Entry 8PF8 (X-ray diffraction, 2.23 A resolution); this record covers chains A and C of the 4 polymer chains in the assembly.

== Chain A ==
Molecule: Probable fatty oxidation protein FadB
Organism: Mycobacterium tuberculosis H37Rv
Notes: EC 1.1.1.35
Reference sequence: O53872 (O53872_MYCTU); residue numbers follow UniProt; this construct covers 1-720
Amino-acid sequence (736 residues; numbered -15 to 720; the number before each row is that of its first residue; numbers below 1 keep their minus sign (Met-15 is residue -15)):
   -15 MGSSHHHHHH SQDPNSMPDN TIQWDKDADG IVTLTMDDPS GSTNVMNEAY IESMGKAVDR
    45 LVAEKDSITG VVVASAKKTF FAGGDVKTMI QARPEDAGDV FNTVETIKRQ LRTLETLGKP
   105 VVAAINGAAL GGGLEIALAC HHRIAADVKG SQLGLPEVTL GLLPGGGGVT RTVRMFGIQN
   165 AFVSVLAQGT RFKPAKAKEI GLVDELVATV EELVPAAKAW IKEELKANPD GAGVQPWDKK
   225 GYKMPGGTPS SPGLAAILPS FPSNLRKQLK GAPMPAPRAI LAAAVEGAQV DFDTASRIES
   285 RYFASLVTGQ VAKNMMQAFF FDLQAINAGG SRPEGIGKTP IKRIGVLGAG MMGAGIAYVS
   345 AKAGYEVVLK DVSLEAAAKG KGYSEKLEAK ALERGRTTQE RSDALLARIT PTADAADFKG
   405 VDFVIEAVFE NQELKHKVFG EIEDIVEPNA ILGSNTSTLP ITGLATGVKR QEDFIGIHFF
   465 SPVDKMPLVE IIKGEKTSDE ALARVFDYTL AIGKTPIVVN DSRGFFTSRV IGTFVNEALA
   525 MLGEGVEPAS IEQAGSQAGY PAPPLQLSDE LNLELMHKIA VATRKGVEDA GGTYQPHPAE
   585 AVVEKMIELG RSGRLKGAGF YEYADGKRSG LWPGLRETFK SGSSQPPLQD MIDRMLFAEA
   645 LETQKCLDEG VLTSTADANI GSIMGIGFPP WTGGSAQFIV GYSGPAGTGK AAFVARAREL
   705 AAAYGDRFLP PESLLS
Not modelled in the structure: -15 to -14, -4 to 0
Differences from the reference sequence: initiating methionine (-15); expression tag (-14 to 0)
Glycans and other covalent adducts: compound YLN linked to His-9
Small-molecule neighbours:
  - JXL ([2-methyl-5-(trifluoromethyl)pyrazol-3-yl]boronic acid), molecule 1: Met30, Gly67, Gly68, Asp69, Thr72, Met73, Val84, Thr87, Val88, Ile91, Phe287, Val291
  - JXL, molecule 2: Ala66, Gly67, Gly68, Leu114, Gly115, Pro140, Glu141, Leu144, Phe303, Phe304
  - JXL, molecule 3: Phe166, Val167, Ala171, Asn248, Leu249, Gln252
  - YLN (bis[2-methyl-5-(trifluoromethyl)pyrazol-3-yl]-bis(oxidanyl)boranuide): His-8, Met30, Asn31, Glu32, Ile35, Asp69, Thr72, Ala76, Asp80, Asp83, Val84, Thr87, Ile91
  - YLZ ([(2R)-2,3-bis(oxidanyl)propoxy]-[2-methyl-5-(trifluoromethyl)pyrazol-3-yl]borinic acid): Ala171, Gln172, Leu249, Gln252, Leu253, Ala256, Met258, Pro261, Gly543
  - YMK ((2R)-3-bis[2-methyl-5-(trifluoromethyl)pyrazol-3-yl]boranyloxypropane-1,2-diol): Pro140, Thr143, Leu144, Arg175, Ala302, Phe303, Leu307, Ile664, Ile667, Met668
From the paper describing this entry:
  - binding site for YLN: His-9

== Chain C ==
Molecule: Putative acyltransferase Rv0859
Organism: Mycobacterium tuberculosis H37Rv
Notes: EC 2.3.1.-
Reference sequence: O53871 (Y0859_MYCTU); numbering as in UniProt (aligned over 1-403)
Amino-acid sequence (403 residues; each row starts with the number of its first residue):
     1 MSEEAFIYEA IRTPRGKQKN GSLHEVKPLS LVVGLIDELR KRHPDLDENL ISDVILGCVS
    61 PVGDQGGDIA RAAVLASGMP VTSGGVQLNR FCASGLEAVN TAAQKVRSGW DDLVLAGGVE
   121 SMSRVPMGSD GGAMGLDPAT NYDVMFVPQS IGADLIATIE GFSREDVDAY ALRSQQKAAE
   181 AWSGGYFAKS VVPVRDQNGL LILDHDEHMR PDTTKEGLAK LKPAFEGLAA LGGFDDVALQ
   241 KYHWVEKINH VHTGGNSSGI VDGAALVMIG SAAAGKLQGL TPRARIVATA TSGADPVIML
   301 TGPTPATRKV LDRAGLTVDD IDLFELNEAF ASVVLKFQKD LNIPDEKLNV NGGAIAMGHP
   361 LGATGAMILG TMVDELERRN ARRALITLCI GGGMGVATII ERV
Not modelled in the structure: 1

== How chain A and chain C interact ==
Contacting residue pairs (19):
  Ala81(A) with Asn198(C); Leu200(C)
  Gly82(A) with Leu200(C)
  Phe85(A) with Leu200(C), hydrophobic
  Gln273(A) with Lys27(C), hydrogen bond; Asp64(C), hydrogen bond; Arg124(C), hydrogen bond
  Val274(A) with His24(C); Arg124(C)
  Thr278(A) with Glu25(C)
  Arg281(A) with Glu25(C), salt bridge
  Arg285(A) with Glu25(C), salt bridge; Asp196(C), salt bridge; Gln197(C); Asn198(C), hydrogen bond (backbone-side chain)
  Tyr286(A) with Gln197(C)
  Ala288(A) with Asn198(C)
  Ser289(A) with Gln197(C); Asn198(C), hydrogen bond
Other interface residues (no listed pair), chain A (14 interface residues in all): Glu270, Asp275, Ile282
Other interface residues (no listed pair), chain C (10 interface residues in all): Ile202

== Overview ==
Chain A and chain C form an interface of 14 and 10 residues respectively, with 5 hydrogen bonds and 3 salt
bridges. Polar contacts include Arg281(A)-Glu25(C), Arg285(A)-Glu25(C) and Arg285(A)-Asp196(C). Chain A binds
compound YMK, compound YLZ and 3 copies of compound JXL. From the paper: a binding site for YLN at His-9(A).
Here chain A is Probable fatty oxidation protein FadB and chain C is Putative acyltransferase Rv0859, both
from Mycobacterium tuberculosis H37Rv. Entry 8PF8 (Structure of Mycobacterium tuberculosis beta-oxidation
trifunctional enzyme in complex with Fragment-M-72) was determined by X-ray diffraction, deposited together
with 8OPU, 8OPV, 8OPW, 8OPX, 8OPY, 8OQL and 10 further entries.
